Entry 6EU3 (electron microscopy, 3.30 A resolution); this record covers chains O and P of the 17 polymer chains in the assembly.

== Chain O ==
Name: DNA-directed RNA polymerase III subunit RPC3
Source organism: Saccharomyces cerevisiae (strain ATCC 204508 / S288c)
UniProtKB: P32349 (RPC3_YEAST); residues 1-654 here = UniProt positions 1-654
Amino-acid sequence (654 residues; each row starts with the number of its first residue):
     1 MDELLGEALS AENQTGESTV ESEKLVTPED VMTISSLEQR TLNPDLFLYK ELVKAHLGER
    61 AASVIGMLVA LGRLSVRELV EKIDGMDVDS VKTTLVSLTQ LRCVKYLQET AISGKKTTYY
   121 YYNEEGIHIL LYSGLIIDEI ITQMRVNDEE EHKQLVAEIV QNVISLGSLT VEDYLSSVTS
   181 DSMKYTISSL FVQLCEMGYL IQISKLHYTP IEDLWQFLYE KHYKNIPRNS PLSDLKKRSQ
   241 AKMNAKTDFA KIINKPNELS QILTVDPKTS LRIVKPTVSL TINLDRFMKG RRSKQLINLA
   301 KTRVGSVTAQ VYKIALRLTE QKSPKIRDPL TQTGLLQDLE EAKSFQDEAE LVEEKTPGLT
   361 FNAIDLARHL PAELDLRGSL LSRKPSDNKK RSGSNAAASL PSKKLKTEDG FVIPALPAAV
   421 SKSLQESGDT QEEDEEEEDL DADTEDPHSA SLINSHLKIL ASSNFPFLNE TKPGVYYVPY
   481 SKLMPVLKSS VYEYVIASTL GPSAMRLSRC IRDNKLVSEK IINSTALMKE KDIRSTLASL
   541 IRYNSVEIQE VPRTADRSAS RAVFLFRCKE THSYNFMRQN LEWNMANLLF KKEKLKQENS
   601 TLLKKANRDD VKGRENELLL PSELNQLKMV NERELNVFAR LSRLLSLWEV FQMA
Unresolved in the structure: 1-30, 371-449, 611-618
Curated features (UniProtKB/Swiss-Prot):
  - region: Leu581 to Leu602 (Leucine-zipper)
  - modified residue: Thr27 (Phosphothreonine), Ser392 (Phosphoserine), Ser394 (Phosphoserine)

== Chain P ==
Name: DNA-directed RNA polymerase III subunit RPC6
Source organism: Saccharomyces cerevisiae (strain ATCC 204508 / S288c)
UniProtKB: P32910 (RPC6_YEAST); residues 1-317 here = UniProt positions 1-317
Amino-acid sequence (317 residues; numbered 1 to 317; the number before each row is that of its first residue):
     1 MSGMIENGLQ LSDNAKTLHS QMMSKGIGAL FTQQELQKQM GIGSLTDLMS IVQELLDKNL
    61 IKLVKQNDEL KFQGVLESEA QKKATMSAEE ALVYSYIEAS GREGIWSKTI KARTNLHQHV
   121 VLKCLKSLES QRYVKSVKSV KFPTRKIYML YSLQPSVDIT GGPWFTDGEL DIEFINSLLT
   181 IVWRFISENT FPNGFKNFEN GPKKNVFYAP NVKNYSTTQE ILEFITAAQV ANVELTPSNI
   241 RSLCEVLVYD DKLEKVTHDC YRVTLESILQ MNQGEGEPEA GNKALEDEEE FSIFNYFKMF
   301 PASKHDKEVV YFDEWTI
Unresolved in the structure: 1-170, 272-293, 316-317
Curated features (UniProtKB/Swiss-Prot):
  - mutagenesis: Glu89 (E89A: Cold-sensitive. Abolishes interaction with BRF1/TDS4), Arg102 to Glu103 (Cold-sensitive. No effect on interaction with BRF1/TDS4), Lys135 to Lys138 (Temperature-sensitive; cold-sensitive. Abolishes interaction with BRF1/TDS4. Stabilizes Pol III open complex formation), Lys135 (K135A: Cold-sensitive. Abolishes interaction with BRF1/TDS4), Asp171 to Glu173 (Cold-sensitive. Abolishes interaction with BRF1/TDS4), Asp171 (D171H: Cold-sensitive. Abolishes interaction with BRF1/TDS4)

== How chain O and chain P interact ==
Residue-residue contacts - 47 pairs, chain O then chain P:
  Ser35(O) with Asp313(P), hydrogen bond
  Ser36(O) with Trp315(P)
  Gln39(O) with Trp315(P)
  Arg40(O) with Asp313(P), salt bridge; Glu314(P)
  Thr302(O) with Leu265(P)
  Arg303(O) with Glu254(P), salt bridge; Arg262(P); Thr264(P), hydrogen bond (backbone-side chain)
  Leu452(O) with Ala209(P), hydrophobic
  Ser455(O) with Ala209(P), hydrogen bond (side chain-backbone); Pro210(P)
  Ile459(O) with Pro210(P)
  Ser463(O) with Arg262(P)
  Asn464(O) with Glu254(P); Val256(P); Arg262(P)
  Tyr494(O) with Leu265(P)
  Thr499(O) with Tyr311(P)
  Leu500(O) with Tyr311(P)
  Met505(O) with Asp251(P)
  Arg506(O) with Asp250(P); Asp251(P)
  Arg509(O) with Asp250(P)
  Cys510(O) with Asp250(P)
  Asp513(O) with Val246(P); Tyr249(P)
  Ser524(O) with Leu243(P)
  Thr525(O) with Leu243(P)
  Ala526(O) with Leu247(P), hydrophobic
  Leu527(O) with Ile172(P), hydrophobic
  Met528(O) with Asp171(P)
  Arg542(O) with Phe312(P); Glu314(P), salt bridge
  Tyr543(O) with Tyr311(P), hydrogen bond
  Asn580(O) with Trp315(P)
  Trp583(O) with Trp315(P)
  Asn584(O) with Val310(P); Trp315(P)
  Asn587(O) with Val310(P); Trp315(P)
  Leu588(O) with Lys307(P)
  Lys591(O) with Asp306(P)
  Arg633(O) with His305(P), hydrogen bond
  Arg640(O) with Asp306(P); Lys307(P), hydrogen bond (side chain-backbone)
  Leu644(O) with Lys307(P)
Other interface residues (no listed pair), chain O (39 interface residues in all): His456, Ser462, Phe465, Pro502
Other interface residues (no listed pair), chain P (25 interface residues in all): Ile175

== Summary ==
39 residues of chain O face 25 of chain P across their interface; the contacts include 6 hydrogen bonds and 3
salt bridges. Polar pairs include Arg40(O)-Asp313(P), Arg303(O)-Glu254(P) and Arg542(O)-Glu314(P). UniProt
lists 10 mutagenesis sites on chain P.
Here chain O is DNA-directed RNA polymerase III subunit RPC3 and chain P is DNA-directed RNA polymerase III
subunit RPC6, both from Saccharomyces cerevisiae (strain ATCC 204508 / S288c). Entry 6EU3 (Apo RNA Polymerase
III - closed conformation (cPOL3)) was determined by electron microscopy, deposited together with 6EU0, 6EU1
and 6EU2.
